Entry 6TVU (X-ray diffraction, 1.25 A resolution); this record covers chains AaA and BBB.

== Chain AaA ==
Name: Env polyprotein (Fragment)
UniProtKB: C7F3P9 (C7F3P9_9HIV1); residues 602-639 here correspond to UniProt positions 9-46 (UniProt number = residue number - 593)
Amino-acid sequence (40 residues; each row starts with the number of its first residue):
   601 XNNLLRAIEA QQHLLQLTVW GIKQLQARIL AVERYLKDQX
Construct notes: acetylation (601); amidation (640)
Modified residues: ACE (acetyl group) at position 601; NH2 (amino group) at position 640

== Chain BBB ==
Name: Transmembrane protein gp41
UniProtKB: P04582 (ENV_HV1B8); residues 621-650 here correspond to UniProt positions 616-645 (UniProt number = residue number - 5)
Amino-acid sequence (30 residues; each row starts with the number of its first residue):
   621 QIWNNMTWME WDREXNNYTS LIHSLIEESQ
Unresolved in the structure: 650
Construct notes: conflict OBF_635 (Ile630 in P04582)
Modified residues: OBF ((2S)-2-amino-4,4-difluorobutanoic acid) at position 635
Reported in the primary citation:
  - conformationally variable residues (helix shift): Trp-623, Met-626

== Interface between chain AaA and chain BBB ==
Residue-residue contacts (13):
  Leu-605(AaA) / Ile-646(BBB)  hydrophobic
  Ile-608(AaA) / Ile-646(BBB)  hydrophobic
  Gln-612(AaA) / Thr-639(BBB)
  Gln-612(AaA) / Ile-642(BBB)
  Gln-616(AaA) / Thr-639(BBB)
  Gln-616(AaA) / His-643(BBB)  hydrogen bond
  Val-619(AaA) / OBF_635(BBB)
  Ile-622(AaA) / Trp-628(BBB)  hydrophobic
  Ile-622(AaA) / Trp-631(BBB)  hydrophobic
  Lys-623(AaA) / Trp-631(BBB)
  Lys-623(AaA) / Asp-632(BBB)  salt bridge
  Lys-623(AaA) / Asn-636(BBB)
  Gln-626(AaA) / Trp-628(BBB)
Also at the interface, not in a pair above, chain AaA (9 interface residues in all): Glu-609
Also at the interface, not in a pair above, chain BBB (10 interface residues in all): Ser-649

== Summary ==
9 residues of chain AaA face 10 of chain BBB across their interface, with 1 hydrogen bond and 1 salt bridge.
Polar contacts include Lys-623(AaA)/Asp-632(BBB) and Gln-616(AaA)/His-643(BBB). The paper reports
conformational variability at Trp-623(BBB) and Met-626(BBB).
Chain AaA is Env polyprotein (Fragment) and chain BBB is Transmembrane protein gp41; the structure, Structure
of native gp41 derived peptide fusion inhibitor, was determined by X-ray diffraction, deposited together with
6TVQ and 6TVW.
